PDB entry 5TCR | electron microscopy, 6.30 A resolution (low resolution: residue-level contacts below are approximate; hydrogen-bond / salt-bridge calls are withheld) | chains P and a of the 63 polymer chains in the assembly

[Chain P (and a)]
Name: Lipoprotein PrgK
Source organism: Salmonella enterica subsp. enterica serovar Typhimurium
Notes: chain a of this document is another copy of the same molecule, construct and numbering; everything in this record applies to it too
Reference sequence: P41786 (PRGK_SALTY); residues 18-252 here = UniProt positions 18-252
Sequence (235 residues; row label = number of the first residue in the row):
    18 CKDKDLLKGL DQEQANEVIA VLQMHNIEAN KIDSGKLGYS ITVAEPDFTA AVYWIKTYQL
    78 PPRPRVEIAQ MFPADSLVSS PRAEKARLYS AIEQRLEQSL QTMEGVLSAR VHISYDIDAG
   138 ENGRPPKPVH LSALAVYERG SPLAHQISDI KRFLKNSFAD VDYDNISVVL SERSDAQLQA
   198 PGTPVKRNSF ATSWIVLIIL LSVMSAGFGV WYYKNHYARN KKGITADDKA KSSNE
Disordered / not traced: 18-19, 204-252
UniProt features mapped onto this chain:
  - lipidation: C18 (N-palmitoyl cysteine)

[Chain P / chain a interface]
Pairs across the interface (74):
  Q29(P) - L24(a)
  Q29(P) - K25(a)
  N33(P) - L23(a)
  N33(P) - L24(a)
  E34(P) - K73(a)
  A37(P) - V69(a)
  A37(P) - K73(a)
  Q40(P) - F65(a)
  Q40(P) - T66(a)
  K48(P) - D22(a)
  K48(P) - L23(a)
  D50(P) - K25(a)
  Y56(P) - K25(a)
  R82(P) - Q76(a)
  E84(P) - R80(a)
  A86(P) - M88(a)
  P98(P) - R99(a)
  E101(P) - F89(a)
  E101(P) - S97(a)
  E101(P) - R99(a)
  K102(P) - R99(a)
  K102(P) - I134(a)
  K102(P) - D135(a)
  K102(P) - E138(a)
  R104(P) - M88(a)
  L105(P) - I85(a)
  L105(P) - I134(a)
  Y106(P) - I134(a)
  A108(P) - V83(a)
  A108(P) - I85(a)
  A108(P) - M88(a)
  I109(P) - I85(a)
  Q111(P) - R80(a)
  Q111(P) - V83(a)
  Q111(P) - M88(a)
  R112(P) - V83(a)
  R112(P) - E84(a)
  R112(P) - E110(a)
  R112(P) - E114(a)
  R112(P) - R127(a)
  R112(P) - V128(a)
  R112(P) - H129(a)
  L113(P) - H129(a)
  S116(P) - H129(a)
  S116(P) - L151(a)
  T119(P) - L151(a)
  M120(P) - L151(a)
  E121(P) - S188(a)
  L124(P) - Y75(a)
  G137(P) - N139(a)
  P142(P) - R141(a)
  R169(P) - S184(a)
  F170(P) - H129(a)
  F170(P) - S149(a)
  F170(P) - L151(a)
  N173(P) - H147(a)
  N173(P) - L148(a)
  N173(P) - S149(a)
  N173(P) - D181(a)
  N173(P) - N182(a)
  N173(P) - I183(a)
  N173(P) - S184(a)
  S174(P) - S149(a)
  A176(P) - S131(a)
  A176(P) - H147(a)
  S191(P) - Y70(a)
  A193(P) - Y70(a)
  Q194(P) - T66(a)
  Q194(P) - A67(a)
  Q194(P) - Y70(a)
  L195(P) - A67(a)
  L195(P) - W71(a)
  Q196(P) - T66(a)
  A197(P) - T66(a)
Also at the interface, not in a pair above, chain P (48 interface residues in all): Q115, S125, E155, D166, F175, R190, D192, P198
Also at the interface, not in a pair above, chain a (45 interface residues in all): T74, P81, Y132, V186

[In short]
48 residues of chain P and 45 residues of chain a are in contact.
Chain P and chain a are both Lipoprotein PrgK (Salmonella enterica subsp. enterica serovar Typhimurium); the
structure, Atomic model of the Salmonella SPI-1 type III secretion injectisome basal body proteins InvG, PrgH,
and ..., was determined by electron microscopy together with 5TCP and 5TCQ from the same study.
